9D18 - chains C and F of the 8 polymer chains in the assembly; structure by electron microscopy, 2.88 A resolution.

Chain C:
Name: Isoform 5 of Calcium-activated potassium channel subunit alpha-1
From: Homo sapiens
UniProtKB: Q12791 (KCMA1_HUMAN), isoform Q12791-5; residues 1-1056 here correspond to UniProt positions 66-1121 (UniProt number = residue number + 65)
Amino-acid sequence (1056 residues; numbered 1 to 1056; the number before each row is that of its first residue):
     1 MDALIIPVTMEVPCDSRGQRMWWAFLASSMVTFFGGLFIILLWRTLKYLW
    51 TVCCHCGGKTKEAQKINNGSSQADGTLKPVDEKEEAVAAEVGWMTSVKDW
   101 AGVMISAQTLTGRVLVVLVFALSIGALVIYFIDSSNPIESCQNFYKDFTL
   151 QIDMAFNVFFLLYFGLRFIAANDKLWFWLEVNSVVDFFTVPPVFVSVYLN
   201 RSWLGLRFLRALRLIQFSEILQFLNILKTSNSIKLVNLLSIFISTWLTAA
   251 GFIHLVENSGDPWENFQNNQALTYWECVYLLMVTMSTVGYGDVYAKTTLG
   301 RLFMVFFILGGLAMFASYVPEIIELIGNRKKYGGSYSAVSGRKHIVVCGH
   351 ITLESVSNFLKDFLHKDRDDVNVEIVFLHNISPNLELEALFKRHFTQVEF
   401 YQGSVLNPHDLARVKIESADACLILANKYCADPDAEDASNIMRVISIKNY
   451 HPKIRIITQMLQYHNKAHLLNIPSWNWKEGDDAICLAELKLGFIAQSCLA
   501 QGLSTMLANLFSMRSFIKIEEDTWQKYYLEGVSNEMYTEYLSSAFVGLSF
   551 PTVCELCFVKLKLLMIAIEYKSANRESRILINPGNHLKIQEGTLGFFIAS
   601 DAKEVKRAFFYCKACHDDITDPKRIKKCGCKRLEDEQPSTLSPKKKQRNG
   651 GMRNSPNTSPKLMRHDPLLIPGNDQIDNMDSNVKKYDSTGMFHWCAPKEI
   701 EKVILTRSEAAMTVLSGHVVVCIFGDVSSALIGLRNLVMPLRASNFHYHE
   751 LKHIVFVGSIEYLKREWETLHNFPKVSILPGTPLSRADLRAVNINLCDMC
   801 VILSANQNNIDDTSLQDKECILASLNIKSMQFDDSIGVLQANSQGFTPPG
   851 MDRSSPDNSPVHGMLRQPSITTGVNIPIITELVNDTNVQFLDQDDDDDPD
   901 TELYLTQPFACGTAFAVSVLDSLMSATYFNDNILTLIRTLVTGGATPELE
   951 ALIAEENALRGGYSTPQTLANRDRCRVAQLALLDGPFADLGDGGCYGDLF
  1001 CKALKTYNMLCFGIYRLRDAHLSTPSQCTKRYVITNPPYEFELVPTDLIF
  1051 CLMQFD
Unresolved in the structure: 1-18, 55-90, 570-576, 616-680, 834-870
Ion coordination: K+ site 1: Thr-287 (shared with 1 residue of chain A; 1 residue of chain B; 1 residue of chain D); K+ site 2: Thr-287, Val-288 (shared with 2 residues of chain A; 2 residues of chain B; 2 residues of chain D); K+ site 3: Val-288, Gly-289 (shared with 2 residues of chain A; 2 residues of chain B; 2 residues of chain D); K+ site 4: Gly-289, Tyr-290 (shared with 2 residues of chain A; 2 residues of chain B; 2 residues of chain D); Ca2+ site 1: Asp-367, Arg-514, Ser-533, Glu-535, Ser-600; Mg2+: Glu-374, Glu-399; Ca2+ site 2: Asn-449 (shared with 4 residues of chain D); Ca2+ site 3: Gln-889, Asp-892, Asp-895, Asp-897 (shared with 1 residue of chain B)
Curated features (UniProtKB/Swiss-Prot):
  - region: Leu-491 to Phe-511 (Segment S7), Leu-548 to Ile-568 (Segment S8), Cys-612 to His-616 (Heme-binding motif)
  - motif: Thr-287 to Tyr-290 (Selectivity for potassium)
  - binding site (Mg(2+)): Glu-374, Gln-397, Glu-399
  - lipidation (S-palmitoyl cysteine): Cys-53, Cys-54, Cys-56

Chain F:
Name: Large-conductance Ca2+-activated K+ channel beta2 subunit, Calcium-activated potassium channel subunit beta-4
From: Homo sapiens
Notes: fragment: N-terminal 45 residues of kcnmb2 ligated to kcnmb4 (devoid of N terminal first 15 residues)
UniProtKB: chimeric construct of B5BNX0, Q86W47: residues 2-44 from B5BNX0 (B5BNX0_HUMAN) positions 2-44 (same numbers); residues 45-240 from Q86W47 positions 15-210 (UniProt number = residue number - 30)
Amino-acid sequence (239 residues; numbered 2 to 240; the number before each row is that of its first residue):
     2 FIWTSGRTSSSYRHDEKRNIYQKIRDHDLLDKRKTVTALKAGEDKSIRLG
    52 LFLIISGVVSLFIFGFCWLSPALQDLQATEANCTVLSVQQIGEVFECTFT
   102 CGADCRGTSQYPCVQVYVNNSESNSRALLHSDEHQLLTNPKCSYIPPCKR
   152 ENQKNLESVMNWQQYWKDEIGSQPFTCYFNQHQRPDDVLLHRTHDEIVLL
   202 HCFLWPLVTFVVGVLIVVLTICAKSLAVKAEAMKKRKFS
Unresolved in the structure: 2-33, 236-240
Disulfide bonds: Cys-84/Cys-178, Cys-98/Cys-149, Cys-114/Cys-143
Curated features (UniProtKB/Swiss-Prot):
  - glycosylation (N-linked (GlcNAc...) asparagine): Asn-83, Asn-120

How chain C and chain F interact:
Pairs across the interface (4; chain C residue first):
  Phe-131(C) with Phe-67(F), hydrophobic
  Ile-132(C) with Phe-67(F), hydrophobic
  Ser-135(C) with Leu-70(F)
  Ser-335(C) with Thr-38(F)
Other interface residues (no listed pair), chain C (9 interface residues in all): Val-128, Trp-275, Ser-337, Arg-413, Lys-415
Other interface residues (no listed pair), chain F (7 interface residues in all): Lys-35, Ala-39, Phe-63, Ser-71

Summary:
9 residues of chain C face 7 of chain F across their interface. Thr-287(C) and Val-288(C) form the K+ site 2.
The K+ site 3 is built by Val-288(C) and Gly-289(C). From UniProt: 3 Mg2+-binding residues on chain C.
Here chain C is Isoform 5 of Calcium-activated potassium channel subunit alpha-1 and chain F is
Large-conductance Ca2+-activated K+ channel beta2 subunit, Calcium-activated potassium channel subunit beta-4,
both from Homo sapiens. Entry 9D18 (Ca2+ bound open-inactivated hSlo1 + beta2N-beta4 channel in
detergent-conformation 2 of inactivating domain) was determined by electron microscopy (same publication as
9CZH, 9CZJ, 9CZK, 9CZM, 9CZO, 9CZQ and 9D19).
